1FMD - chains 2 and 3 of the 4 polymer chains in the assembly; structure by X-ray diffraction, 3.50 A resolution.

== Chain 2 ==
Name: Foot-and-mouth disease virus (subunit VP2)
From: Foot-and-mouth disease virus
UniProt: Q9YQQ5 (Q9YQQ5_9PICO); residues 1-218 here correspond to UniProt positions 287-504 (UniProt number = residue number + 286)
Amino-acid sequence (218 residues; row label = number of the first residue in the row):
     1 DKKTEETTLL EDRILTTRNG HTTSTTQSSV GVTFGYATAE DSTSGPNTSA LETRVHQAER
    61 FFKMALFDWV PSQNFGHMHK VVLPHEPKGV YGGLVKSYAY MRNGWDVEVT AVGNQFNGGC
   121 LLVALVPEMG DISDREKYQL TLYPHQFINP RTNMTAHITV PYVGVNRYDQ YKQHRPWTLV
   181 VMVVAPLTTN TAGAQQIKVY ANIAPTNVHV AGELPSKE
Sequence notes: conflict His21 (Gln307 in Q9YQQ5), Ala50 (Gly336 in Q9YQQ5), Leu122 (Gln408 in Q9YQQ5), Val123 (Ala409 in Q9YQQ5)

== Chain 3 ==
Name: Foot-and-mouth disease virus (subunit VP3)
From: Foot-and-mouth disease virus
UniProt: Q9YQQ5 (Q9YQQ5_9PICO); the author numbering skips numbers that UniProt does not, so the offset changes along the chain: 1-59 = UniProt 505-563; 61-220 = UniProt 564-723
Amino-acid sequence (219 residues; row label = number of the first residue in the row; note: 1 number in that range is skipped by the numbering (no residue carries it; nothing is unmodelled there)):
     1 GIFPVACSDG YGNMVTTDPK TADPAYGKVY NPPRTALPGR FTNYLDVAEA CPTFLMFEN
    61 VPYVSTRTDG QRLLAKFDVS LAAKHMSNTY LAGLAQYYTQ YTGTINLHFM FTGPTDAKAR
   121 YMVAYVPPGM DAPDNPEEAA HCIHAEWDTG LNSKFTFSIP YISAADYTYT ASHEAETTCV
   181 QGWVCVYQIT HGKADADALV VSASAGKDFE LRLPVDARQQ
Sequence notes: conflict Thr168 (Ala671 in Q9YQQ5)

== Interface between chain 2 and chain 3 ==
Residue-residue contacts (38):
  Pro46(2) - Asp166(3)
  Asn47(2) - Tyr161(3)
  Asn47(2) - Ile162(3)
  Asn47(2) - Ser163(3)  hydrogen bond (backbone-backbone)
  Asn47(2) - Ala164(3)  hydrogen bond (side chain-backbone)
  Asn47(2) - Ala165(3)
  Asn47(2) - Asp166(3)
  Thr48(2) - Tyr161(3)
  Ser49(2) - Tyr161(3)  hydrogen bond (side chain-backbone)
  Ala99(2) - Pro127(3)  hydrophobic
  Ala99(2) - Pro128(3)
  Tyr100(2) - Pro128(3)
  Tyr100(2) - Ile162(3)  hydrogen bond (side chain-backbone)
  Tyr100(2) - Ser163(3)
  Tyr100(2) - Ala164(3)
  Tyr100(2) - Gln181(3)
  Asn166(2) - Ala164(3)  hydrogen bond (side chain-backbone)
  Asn166(2) - Ala165(3)
  Arg167(2) - Ala164(3)
  Arg167(2) - Asp166(3)  salt bridge
  Tyr168(2) - Ala164(3)
  Gly212(2) - Pro127(3)
  Glu213(2) - Pro127(3)
  Glu213(2) - His141(3)
  Glu213(2) - Cys142(3)
  Glu213(2) - Ile143(3)
  Leu214(2) - Pro127(3)
  Leu214(2) - Pro128(3)
  Leu214(2) - His141(3)
  Leu214(2) - Cys142(3)
  Pro215(2) - Val126(3)
  Pro215(2) - Met130(3)  hydrophobic
  Pro215(2) - Pro133(3)
  Pro215(2) - Glu138(3)
  Pro215(2) - Cys142(3)
  Ser216(2) - Glu138(3)  hydrogen bond (backbone-backbone)
  Ser216(2) - His141(3)
  Lys217(2) - Glu138(3)
Other interface residues (no listed pair), chain 2 (19 interface residues in all): Leu51, Gln170, Lys172, Ala211
Other interface residues (no listed pair), chain 3 (23 interface residues in all): Thr104, Gly129, Asp131, Glu137, Pro160, Val180, Asp208

== Overview ==
Chain 2 and chain 3 form an interface of 19 and 23 residues respectively, with 6 hydrogen bonds and 1 salt
bridge. Polar pairs include Arg167(2)-Asp166(3), Asn47(2)-Ala164(3) and Ser49(2)-Tyr161(3).
Here chain 2 is Foot-and-mouth disease virus (subunit VP2) and chain 3 is Foot-and-mouth disease virus
(subunit VP3), both from Foot-and-mouth disease virus. Entry 1FMD (The structure and antigenicity of a type C
foot-and-mouth disease virus) was determined by X-ray diffraction.
